9NWI - chains P and Q of the 30 polymer chains in the assembly; structure by electron microscopy, 2.80 A resolution.

# Chain P (and Q)
Molecule: Head-to-Tail adapter
Organism: Pseudomonas virus Pa223
Notes: chain Q of this document is another copy of the same molecule, construct and numbering; everything in this record applies to it too
Reference sequence: A0A5P1KVX0 (A0A5P1KVX0_9CAUD); numbering as in UniProt (aligned over 1-208)
Sequence (208 residues; each row starts with the number of its first residue):
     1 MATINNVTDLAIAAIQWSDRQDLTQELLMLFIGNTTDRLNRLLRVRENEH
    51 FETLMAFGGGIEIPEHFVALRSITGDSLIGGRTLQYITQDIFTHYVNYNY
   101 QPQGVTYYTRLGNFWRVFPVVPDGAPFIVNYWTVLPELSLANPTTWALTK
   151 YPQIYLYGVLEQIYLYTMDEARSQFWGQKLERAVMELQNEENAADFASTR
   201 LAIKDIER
Disordered / not traced: 1

# Interface between chain P and chain Q
Pairs across the interface - 42 pairs, chain P then chain Q:
  Thr-3(P) / Leu-30(Q)
  Thr-3(P) / Asp-37(Q)  hydrogen bond
  Gln-16(P) / Leu-27(Q)
  Gln-16(P) / Tyr-166(Q)
  Trp-17(P) / Leu-30(Q)  hydrophobic
  Trp-17(P) / Phe-31(Q)  hydrophobic
  Trp-17(P) / Gln-162(Q)
  Arg-46(P) / Gly-112(Q)
  Arg-46(P) / Asn-113(Q)  hydrogen bond
  Glu-49(P) / Arg-110(Q)  salt bridge
  Glu-49(P) / Gly-112(Q)
  Phe-51(P) / Leu-111(Q)  hydrophobic
  Gly-81(P) / Thr-93(Q)
  Gly-81(P) / Asn-97(Q)  hydrogen bond (backbone-side chain)
  Thr-83(P) / Asp-90(Q)
  Thr-83(P) / Thr-93(Q)  hydrogen bond
  Asn-130(P) / Leu-111(Q)
  Lys-150(P) / Arg-41(Q)
  Tyr-151(P) / Asp-37(Q)
  Tyr-151(P) / Arg-38(Q)
  Tyr-151(P) / Arg-41(Q)
  Pro-152(P) / Asp-37(Q)
  Gln-153(P) / Asn-34(Q)  hydrogen bond (side chain-backbone)
  Gln-153(P) / Arg-38(Q)
  Tyr-157(P) / Gln-162(Q)
  Tyr-164(P) / Met-168(Q)
  Phe-175(P) / Leu-165(Q)  hydrophobic
  Arg-182(P) / Arg-38(Q)
  Glu-186(P) / Arg-38(Q)  salt bridge
  Glu-190(P) / Arg-44(Q)
  Glu-190(P) / Val-68(Q)
  Ala-194(P) / Ala-69(Q)
  Ala-194(P) / Leu-70(Q)  hydrogen bond (backbone-backbone)
  Asp-195(P) / Leu-70(Q)
  Asp-195(P) / Tyr-108(Q)  hydrogen bond
  Phe-196(P) / Ile-203(Q)
  Phe-196(P) / Asp-205(Q)
  Ser-198(P) / Tyr-86(Q)
  Arg-200(P) / Ile-203(Q)
  Arg-200(P) / Asp-205(Q)  hydrogen bond (side chain-backbone)
  Arg-200(P) / Ile-206(Q)
  Leu-201(P) / Thr-88(Q)
Other interface residues (no listed pair), chain P (35 interface residues in all): Ala-2, Ile-4, Ala-13, Arg-71, Gly-80, Arg-82, Leu-156, Trp-176, Lys-179, Ala-197
Other interface residues (no listed pair), chain Q (37 interface residues in all): Gly-33, Thr-35, Leu-42, Ile-63, Phe-67, Gln-89, Glu-137, Ser-173, Ala-202

# Summary
The interface between chain P and chain Q involves 35 residues on one side and 37 on the other; the contacts
include 8 hydrogen bonds and 2 salt bridges. Polar contacts include Glu-49(P)/Arg-110(Q), Glu-186(P)/Arg-38(Q)
and Thr-3(P)/Asp-37(Q).
Chain P and chain Q are both Head-to-Tail adapter (Pseudomonas virus Pa223); the structure, Pseudomonas phage
Pa223 tail (C6 symmetry), was determined by electron microscopy.
